PDB entry 4YHZ | X-ray diffraction, 2.30 A resolution | chains H and L of the 3 polymer chains in the assembly

# Chain H
Molecule: Fab Heavy Chain
From: Homo sapiens
Notes: antibody fragment or engineered binder
Sequence (229 residues; each row starts with the number of its first residue):
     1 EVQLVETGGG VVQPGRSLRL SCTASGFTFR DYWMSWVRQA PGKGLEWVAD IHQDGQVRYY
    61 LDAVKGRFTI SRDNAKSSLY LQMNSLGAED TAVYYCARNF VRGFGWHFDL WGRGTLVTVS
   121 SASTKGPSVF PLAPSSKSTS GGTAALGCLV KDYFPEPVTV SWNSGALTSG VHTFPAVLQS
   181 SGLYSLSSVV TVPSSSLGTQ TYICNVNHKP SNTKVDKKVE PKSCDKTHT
Unresolved in the structure: 137-140, 224-229
Cystine bridges: Cys-22/Cys-96, Cys-148/Cys-204

# Chain L
Molecule: Fab Light Chain
From: Homo sapiens
Notes: antibody fragment or engineered binder
Sequence (215 residues; row label = number of the first residue in the row):
     1 SYVLTQPPSV SVAPGQTARI TCGGTNIGDI SVHWYQQRPG QAPLVVVYDD SDRPSGIPER
    61 FSGSNSGNTA TLTISRVEAG DEADYYCQVW DDSINAYVFG TGTKVTVLRT VAAPSVFIFP
   121 PSDSQLKSGT ASVVCLLNNF YPREAKVQWK VDNALQSGNS QESVTEQDSK DSTYSLSSTL
   181 TLSKADYEKH KVYACEVTHQ GLSSPVTKSF NRGEC
Unresolved in the structure: 1-3, 215
Cystine bridges: Cys-22/Cys-87, Cys-135/Cys-195

# Chain H / chain L interface
Pairs across the interface (74):
  Val-37(H) with Phe-99(L), hydrophobic
  Gln-39(H) with Gln-37(L), hydrogen bond; Tyr-86(L), hydrogen bond
  Lys-43(H) with Tyr-86(L), hydrogen bond (backbone-side chain)
  Gly-44(H) with Tyr-86(L)
  Leu-45(H) with Pro-43(L), hydrophobic; Tyr-86(L), hydrophobic; Phe-99(L)
  Trp-47(H) with Asn-95(L); Ala-96(L), hydrophobic; Tyr-97(L); Phe-99(L)
  Asp-50(H) with Tyr-97(L)
  Tyr-59(H) with Asn-95(L)
  Tyr-95(H) with Gln-37(L), hydrogen bond; Gln-41(L), hydrogen bond (side chain-backbone)
  Asn-99(H) with Tyr-97(L), hydrogen bond
  Arg-102(H) with Tyr-48(L), hydrogen bond; Asp-52(L), salt bridge
  Gly-103(H) with Asp-49(L), hydrogen bond (backbone-side chain)
  Phe-104(H) with Ser-31(L); Asp-49(L), hydrogen bond (backbone-side chain)
  Gly-105(H) with Ser-31(L); His-33(L); Asp-49(L), hydrogen bond (backbone-side chain)
  Trp-106(H) with His-33(L), hydrogen bond (backbone-side chain); Gln-88(L), hydrogen bond (backbone-side chain); Tyr-97(L)
  His-107(H) with His-33(L); Tyr-35(L); Tyr-48(L); Gln-88(L)
  Phe-108(H) with Tyr-35(L), hydrogen bond (backbone-side chain); Val-45(L); Tyr-97(L), hydrophobic; Phe-99(L), hydrophobic
  Trp-111(H) with Tyr-35(L); Ala-42(L), hydrophobic; Pro-43(L)
  Gly-112(H) with Ala-42(L)
  Phe-130(H) with Ser-122(L); Ser-124(L); Gln-125(L)
  Pro-131(H) with Ser-122(L)
  Leu-132(H) with Phe-119(L); Val-134(L), hydrophobic
  Ala-133(H) with Phe-119(L)
  Thr-143(H) with Phe-117(L)
  Ala-145(H) with Phe-117(L), hydrophobic; Phe-119(L)
  Leu-149(H) with Ser-132(L)
  Lys-151(H) with Gln-125(L); Ser-132(L)
  His-172(H) with Asn-138(L); Asn-139(L), hydrogen bond; Asp-168(L); Ser-175(L), hydrogen bond
  Phe-174(H) with Leu-136(L), hydrophobic; Ser-163(L); Thr-165(L); Ser-175(L); Leu-176(L); Ser-177(L)
  Pro-175(H) with Ser-163(L), hydrogen bond (backbone-side chain); Val-164(L)
  Val-177(H) with Gln-161(L); Glu-162(L); Ser-163(L)
  Leu-178(H) with Gln-161(L), hydrogen bond (backbone-side chain)
  Gln-179(H) with Gln-161(L)
  Ser-187(H) with Ser-177(L), hydrogen bond
  Val-189(H) with Leu-136(L), hydrophobic
  Thr-191(H) with Asn-138(L)
  Ser-223(H) with Glu-214(L)
Interface residues without a listed pair, chain H (46 interface residues in all): Ser-35, Glu-46, Asp-109, Arg-113, Ser-135, Ala-144, Leu-146, Lys-217, Lys-222
Interface residues without a listed pair, chain L (40 interface residues in all): Ile-118, Asp-123, Thr-130

# Summary
Chain H and chain L form an interface of 46 and 40 residues respectively, with 18 hydrogen bonds and 1 salt
bridge. Polar contacts include Arg-102(H)/Asp-52(L), Gln-39(H)/Gln-37(L) and Gln-39(H)/Tyr-86(L).
Chain H is Fab Heavy Chain and chain L is Fab Light Chain, both from Homo sapiens; the structure, Crystal
structure of 304M3-B Fab in complex with H3K4me3 peptide, was determined by X-ray diffraction, deposited
together with 4YHP and 4YHY.
